PDB entry 5AYX | X-ray diffraction, 2.80 A resolution | chains B and C of the 6 polymer chains in the assembly

== Chain B (and C) ==
Name: Nicotinate-nucleotide pyrophosphorylase [carboxylating]
Source organism: Homo sapiens
Notes: EC 2.4.2.19; chain C of this document is another copy of the same molecule, construct and numbering; everything in this record applies to it too
UniProtKB: Q15274 (NADC_HUMAN); residues 1-297 here = UniProt positions 1-297
Amino-acid sequence (305 residues; numbered 1 to 305; the number before each row is that of its first residue):
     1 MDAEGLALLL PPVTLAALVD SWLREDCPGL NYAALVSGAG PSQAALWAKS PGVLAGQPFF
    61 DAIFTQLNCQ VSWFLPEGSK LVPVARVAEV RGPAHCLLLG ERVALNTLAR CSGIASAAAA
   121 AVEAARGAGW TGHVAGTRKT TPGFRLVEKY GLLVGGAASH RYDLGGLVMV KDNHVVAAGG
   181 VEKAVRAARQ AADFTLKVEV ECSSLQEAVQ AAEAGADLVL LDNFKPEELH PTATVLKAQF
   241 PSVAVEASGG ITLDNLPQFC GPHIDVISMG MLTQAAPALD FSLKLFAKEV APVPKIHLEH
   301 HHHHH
Not modelled in the structure: 290-305
Sequence notes: expression tag (298-305)
Curated features (UniProtKB/Swiss-Prot):
  - region: Leu8 to Pro12 (Important for hexamer formation)
  - binding site (quinolinate): Arg102, Arg138, Lys139, His160, Arg161, Lys171, Glu201, Asp222, Ser248 to Gly250, Gly270

== Interface between chain B and chain C ==
Residue-residue contacts - 20 pairs, chain B then chain C:
  Met1(B) - Gln190(C)
  His133(B) - Asp193(C)  salt bridge
  Arg161(B) - Phe194(C)
  Arg161(B) - Thr195(C)
  Leu164(B) - Gly165(C)
  Leu164(B) - Gly166(C)  hydrogen bond (backbone-backbone)
  Leu164(B) - Phe194(C)  hydrophobic
  Gly165(B) - Leu164(C)
  Gly165(B) - Gly165(C)  hydrogen bond (backbone-backbone)
  Gly165(B) - Gly166(C)
  Gly166(B) - Gly165(C)
  Gly166(B) - Gly166(C)
  Gln190(B) - Met1(C)  hydrogen bond (backbone-backbone)
  Asp193(B) - His133(C)
  Phe194(B) - Ala158(C)  hydrophobic
  Phe194(B) - Ser159(C)
  Phe194(B) - Arg161(C)  hydrogen bond (backbone-side chain)
  Phe194(B) - Leu164(C)  hydrophobic
  Thr195(B) - Arg161(C)
  Thr195(B) - Leu164(C)
Also at the interface, not in a pair above, chain B (12 interface residues in all): Ala192, Leu196
Also at the interface, not in a pair above, chain C (14 interface residues in all): His160, Lys197

== In short ==
The interface between chain B and chain C involves 12 residues on one side and 14 on the other, with 4
hydrogen bonds and 1 salt bridge. Polar contacts include His133(B)-Asp193(C), Phe194(B)-Arg161(C) and
Leu164(B)-Gly166(C). Curated annotation (UniProt) lists 12 quinolinate-binding residues on chain B.
Both chains are Nicotinate-nucleotide pyrophosphorylase [carboxylating] (Homo sapiens). Entry 5AYX (Crystal
structure of Human Quinolinate Phosphoribosyltransferase) was determined by X-ray diffraction (same
publication as 5AYY).
